PDB entry 8WLD | electron microscopy, 3.48 A resolution | chains S and T of the 15 polymer chains in the assembly

Chain S (and T):
Name: SIR2-like domain-containing protein
From: Paenibacillus sp. 453mf
Notes: chain T of this document is another copy of the same molecule, construct and numbering; everything in this record applies to it too
UniProtKB: A0A1I6T0R8 (A0A1I6T0R8_9BACL); numbering as in UniProt (aligned over 1-381)
Amino-acid sequence (381 residues; row label = number of the first residue in the row):
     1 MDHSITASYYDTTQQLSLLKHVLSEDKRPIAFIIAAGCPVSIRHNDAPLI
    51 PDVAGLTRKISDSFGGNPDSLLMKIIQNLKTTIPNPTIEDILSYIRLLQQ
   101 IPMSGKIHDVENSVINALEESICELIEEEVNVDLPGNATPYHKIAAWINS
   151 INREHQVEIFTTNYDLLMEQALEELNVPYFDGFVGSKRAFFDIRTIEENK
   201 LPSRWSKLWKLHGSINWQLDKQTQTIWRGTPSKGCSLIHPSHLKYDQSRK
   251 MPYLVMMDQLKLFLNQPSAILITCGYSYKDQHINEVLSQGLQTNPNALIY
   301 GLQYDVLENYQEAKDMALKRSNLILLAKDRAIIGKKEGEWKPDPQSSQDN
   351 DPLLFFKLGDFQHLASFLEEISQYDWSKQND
Disordered / not traced: 1-10, 64-71, 342-356, 374-381 (chain T: 1-7, 65-67, 246-250, 343-353, 374-381)

How chain S and chain T interact:
Residue-residue contacts (9; chain S residue first):
  Tyr-94(S) / Pro-102(T)
  Ile-101(S) / Leu-98(T)  hydrophobic
  Lys-106(S) / Lys-106(T)
  Lys-106(S) / Ile-107(T)
  Ile-107(S) / Met-103(T)
  Tyr-245(S) / His-282(T)  hydrogen bond (backbone-side chain)
  Tyr-245(S) / Glu-285(T)
  Asp-246(S) / Glu-285(T)
  Lys-261(S) / Glu-197(T)  salt bridge
Other interface residues (no listed pair), chain S (12 interface residues in all): Gln-100, Met-103, Leu-254, His-282, Thr-293
Other interface residues (no listed pair), chain T (12 interface residues in all): Leu-97, Arg-194, Tyr-245, Leu-254

Overview:
Chain S and chain T each contribute 12 residues to their interface, with 1 hydrogen bond and 1 salt bridge.
Polar contacts include Lys-261(S)/Glu-197(T) and Tyr-245(S)/His-282(T).
Chain S and chain T are both SIR2-like domain-containing protein (Paenibacillus sp. 453mf); the structure,
Cryo-EM structure of SIR2/HerA antiphage complex, was determined by electron microscopy.
